7KZR - chains G and P of the 17 polymer chains in the assembly; structure by electron microscopy, 4.40 A resolution (low resolution: residue-level contacts below are approximate; hydrogen-bond / salt-bridge calls are withheld).

Chain G:
Name: Fanconi anemia group G protein
Organism: Homo sapiens
Reference sequence: O15287 (FANCG_HUMAN); numbering as in UniProt (aligned over 1-622)
Sequence (641 residues; row label = number of the first residue in the row; numbers below 1 keep their minus sign (Met-18 is residue -18)):
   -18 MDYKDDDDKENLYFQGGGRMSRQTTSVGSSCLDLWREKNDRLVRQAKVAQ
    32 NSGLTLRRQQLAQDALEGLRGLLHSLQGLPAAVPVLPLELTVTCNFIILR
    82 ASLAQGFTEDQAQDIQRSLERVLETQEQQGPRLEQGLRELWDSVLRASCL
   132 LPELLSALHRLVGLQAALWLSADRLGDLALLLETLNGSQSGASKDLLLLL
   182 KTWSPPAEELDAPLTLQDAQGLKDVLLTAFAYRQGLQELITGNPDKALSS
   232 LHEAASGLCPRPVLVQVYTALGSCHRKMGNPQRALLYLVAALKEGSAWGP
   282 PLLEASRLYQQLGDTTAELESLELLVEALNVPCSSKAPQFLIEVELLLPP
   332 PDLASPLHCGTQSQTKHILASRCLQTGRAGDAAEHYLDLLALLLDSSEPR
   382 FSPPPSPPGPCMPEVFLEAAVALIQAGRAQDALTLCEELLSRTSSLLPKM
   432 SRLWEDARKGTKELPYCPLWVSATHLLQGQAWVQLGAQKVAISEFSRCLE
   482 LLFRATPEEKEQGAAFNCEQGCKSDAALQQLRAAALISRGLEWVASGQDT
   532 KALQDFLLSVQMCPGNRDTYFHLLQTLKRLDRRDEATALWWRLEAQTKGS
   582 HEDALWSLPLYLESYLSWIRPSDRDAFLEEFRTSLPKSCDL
Unresolved in the structure: -18 to 11, 109-114, 314-317, 438-443, 579-585, 612-622
Sequence notes: initiating methionine (-18); expression tag (-17 to 0)
Metal / ion sites: Zn2+: Cys392, Glu395, Cys499, Cys503
Swiss-Prot annotation at these positions:
  - modified residue: Ser7 (Phosphoserine)
  - natural variant: Leu71 (L71P: In FANCG), Ala607 (A607T: In a colorectal cancer sample)
  - mutagenesis: Ser7 (S7A: Loss of BRCA2-, FANCD2- and XRCC3-binding. No effect on complex formation with FANCA and FANCF), Ser383 (S383A: No effect on BRCA2-, FANCA-, FANCF-, nor XRCC3-binding), Ser387 (S387A: No effect on BRCA2-, FANCA-, FANCF-, nor XRCC3-binding), Gly546 (G546R: No effect on HES1-, nor FANCA-binding)

Chain P:
Name: Fanconi anemia core complex-associated protein 100
Organism: Homo sapiens
Reference sequence: Q0VG06 (FP100_HUMAN); numbering as in UniProt (aligned over 1-881)
Sequence (906 residues; row label = number of the first residue in the row; numbers below 1 keep their minus sign (Met-24 is residue -24)):
   -24 MDYKDHDGDYKDHDIDYKDDDDKGSMAGAAPRVRYLAGFCCPLGGLAAGK
    26 PRVLCHEAEVFLSTGSELVYVYDQEGGLLTAAFRFPDQVWHLELLAPRRL
    76 LYALCARRGLYCLSLDHPGRSRSTSQDDRDSEDGDQPSPVIPVDPDACIL
   126 PDAALCAFTLLDSVLVTLVQGPARWKMQLFEQPCPGEDPRPGGQIGEVEL
   176 SSYTPPAGVPGKPAAPHFLPVLCSVSPSGSRVPHDLLGGSGGFTLEDALF
   226 GLLFGADATLLQSPVVLCGLPDGQLCCVILKALVTSRSAPGDPNALVKIL
   276 HHLEEPVIFIGALKTEPQAAEAAENFLPDEDVHCDCLVAFGHHGRMLAIK
   326 ASWDESGKLVPELREYCLPGPVLCAACGGGGRVYHSTPSDLCVVDLSRGS
   376 TPLGPEQPEEGPGGLPPMLCPASLNICSVVSLSASPRTHEGGTKLLALSA
   426 KGRLMTCSLDLDSEMPGPARMTTESAGQKIKELLSGIGNISERVSFLKKA
   476 VDQRNKALTSLNEAMNVSCALLSSGTGPRPISCTTSTTWSRLQTQDVLMA
   526 TCVLENSSSFSLDQGWTLCIQVLTSSCALDLDSACSAITYTIPVDQLGPG
   576 ARREVTLPLGPGENGGLDLPVTVSCTLFYSLREVVGGALAPSDSEDPFLD
   626 ECPSDVLPEQEGVCLPLSRHTVDMLQCLRFPGLAPPHTRAPSPLGPTRDP
   676 VATFLETCREPGSQPAGPASLRAEYLPPSVASIKVSAELLRAALKDGHSG
   726 VPLCCATLQWLLAENAAVDVVRARALSSIQGVAPDGANVHLIVREVAMTD
   776 LCPAGPIQAVEIQVESSSLADICRAHHAVVGRMQTMVTEQATQGSSAPDL
   826 RVQYLRQIHANHETLLREVQTLRDRLCTEDEASSCATAQRLLQVYRQLRH
   876 PSLILL
Unresolved in the structure: -24 to 4, 94-112, 181-191, 206-214, 294-304, 374-381, 407-417, 436-445, 611-633, 660-671, 686-700
Sequence notes: initiating methionine (-24); expression tag (-23 to 0)
Swiss-Prot annotation at these positions:
  - modified residue: Ser667 (Phosphoserine)

Interface between chain G and chain P:
Contacting residue pairs (57):
  Leu37(G) - Cys123(P)
  Leu37(G) - Ile124(P)
  Gln41(G) - Pro120(P)
  Gln41(G) - Cys123(P)
  Gln41(G) - Pro126(P)
  Gln44(G) - Pro126(P)
  Gln44(G) - Ala128(P)
  Thr89(G) - Pro147(P)
  Pro332(G) - Arg262(P)
  Pro332(G) - Ser263(P)
  Leu338(G) - Ser263(P)
  His339(G) - Ser263(P)
  His339(G) - Ala264(P)
  His339(G) - Pro265(P)
  Cys340(G) - Ser263(P)
  Leu375(G) - Leu235(P)
  Ser377(G) - Lys256(P)
  Phe382(G) - Val139(P)
  Phe382(G) - Leu255(P)
  Phe382(G) - Lys256(P)
  Phe382(G) - Val259(P)
  Ser383(G) - Lys256(P)
  Pro384(G) - Lys256(P)
  Pro384(G) - Ala257(P)
  Pro385(G) - Lys256(P)
  Pro385(G) - Ala257(P)
  Pro388(G) - Ala270(P)
  Met393(G) - Asp232(P)
  Met393(G) - Leu236(P)
  Pro394(G) - Asp232(P)
  Pro394(G) - Leu235(P)
  Arg423(G) - Thr234(P)
  Arg423(G) - Gln237(P)
  Ser426(G) - Asp222(P)
  Ser426(G) - Ala223(P)
  Leu427(G) - Gly226(P)
  Pro429(G) - Gly332(P)
  Lys430(G) - Trp328(P)
  Lys430(G) - Gly332(P)
  Lys430(G) - Lys333(P)
  Lys430(G) - Leu334(P)
  Arg433(G) - Glu330(P)
  Arg433(G) - Ser331(P)
  Arg433(G) - Gly332(P)
  Tyr447(G) - Lys333(P)
  Gln493(G) - Lys333(P)
  Ala495(G) - Leu227(P)
  Ala495(G) - Leu228(P)
  Ala496(G) - Leu227(P)
  Ala496(G) - Leu228(P)
  Ala496(G) - Phe229(P)
  Ala496(G) - Gly230(P)
  Phe497(G) - Phe229(P)
  Phe497(G) - Gly230(P)
  Phe497(G) - Cys252(P)
  Phe497(G) - Ile254(P)
  Phe497(G) - Lys273(P)
Interface residues without a listed pair, chain G (35 interface residues in all): Thr342, Ser378, Arg381, Cys392, Phe397, Leu420, Pro446
Interface residues without a listed pair, chain P (43 interface residues in all): Leu125, Asp127, Ile170, Ala231, Leu271, Asp329

Overview:
Chain G and chain P form an interface of 35 and 43 residues respectively. Cys392(G), Glu395(G), Cys499(G) and
Cys503(G) coordinate Zn2+. UniProt lists 4 mutagenesis sites on chain G.
Here chain G is Fanconi anemia group G protein and chain P is Fanconi anemia core complex-associated protein
100, both from Homo sapiens. Entry 7KZR (Structure of the human Fanconi Anaemia Core-UBE2T-ID complex) was
determined by electron microscopy, deposited together with 7KZP, 7KZQ, 7KZS, 7KZT and 7KZV.
